2F6C - chain A; structure by X-ray diffraction, 1.84 A resolution.

[Chain A]
Name: Pyranose 2-oxidase
Source organism: Peniophora sp. SG
Notes: EC 1.1.3.10
Reference sequence: Q8J136 (P2OX_PENSG); numbering as in UniProt (aligned over 29-623)
Sequence (595 residues; row label = number of the first residue in the row):
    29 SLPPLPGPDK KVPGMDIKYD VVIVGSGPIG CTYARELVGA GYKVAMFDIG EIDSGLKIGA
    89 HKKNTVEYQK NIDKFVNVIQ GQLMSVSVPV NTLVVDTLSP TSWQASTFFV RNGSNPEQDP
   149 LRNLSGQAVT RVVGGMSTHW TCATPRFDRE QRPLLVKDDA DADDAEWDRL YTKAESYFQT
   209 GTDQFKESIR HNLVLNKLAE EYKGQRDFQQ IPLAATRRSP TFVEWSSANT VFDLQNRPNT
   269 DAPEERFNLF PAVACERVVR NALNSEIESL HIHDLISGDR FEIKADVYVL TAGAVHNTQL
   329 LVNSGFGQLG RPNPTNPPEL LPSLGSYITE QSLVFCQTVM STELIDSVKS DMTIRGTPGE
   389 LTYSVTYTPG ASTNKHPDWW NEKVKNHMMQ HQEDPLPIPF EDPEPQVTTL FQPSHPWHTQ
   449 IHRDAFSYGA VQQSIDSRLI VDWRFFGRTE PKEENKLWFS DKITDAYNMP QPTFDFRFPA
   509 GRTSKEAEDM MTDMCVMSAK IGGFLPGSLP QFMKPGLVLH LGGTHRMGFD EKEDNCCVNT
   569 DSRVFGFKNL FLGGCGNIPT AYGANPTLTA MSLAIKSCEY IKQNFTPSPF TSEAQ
Disordered / not traced: 29-42, 620-623
Construct notes: engineered mutation Lys542 (Glu in Q8J136)
Curated features (UniProtKB/Swiss-Prot):
  - active site: His548 (Proton acceptor), Asn593
  - binding site (substrate): Gln448, His450
  - modified residue: His167 (Tele-8alpha-FAD histidine)
Covalent attachments: flavin-adenine dinucleotide (FAD) linked to His167
Ligand contacts: FAD (flavin-adenine dinucleotide): Val52, Gly53, Ser54, Gly55, Pro56, Ile57, Gly58, Phe75, Asp76, Ile77, Gly78, Ile107, Leu111, Thr158, Arg159, Val160, Gly162, Gly163, Met164, Ser165, Trp168, Thr169, Cys170, Ala171, Val281, Ala282, Cys283, Thr319, Ala320, Gly321, His324, Leu547, His548, Gly582, Cys583, Asn593, Pro594, Thr595

[Overview]
Covalently linked flavin-adenine dinucleotide: at His167. Curated annotation (UniProt) lists active-site
residues His548 and Asn593 and substrate-binding residues Gln448 and His450.
Chain A is Pyranose 2-oxidase (Peniophora sp. SG); the structure, Reaction geometry and thermostability of
pyranose 2-oxidase from the white-rot fungus Peniophora sp., Thermostability mutant E542K, was determined by
X-ray diffraction (same publication as 2F5V).
